PDB entry 5S63 | X-ray diffraction, 2.60 A resolution | chains B and F of the 6 polymer chains in the assembly

Chain B:
Protein: Tubulin beta-2B chain
Organism: Bos taurus
Reference sequence: Q6B856 (TBB2B_BOVIN); the author numbering skips numbers that UniProt does not, so the offset changes along the chain: 1-42 = UniProt 1-42; 45-360 = UniProt 43-358; 369-455 = UniProt 359-445
Sequence (445 residues; numbered 1 to 455; 10 numbers in that range are skipped by the numbering (no residue carries them; nothing is unmodelled there); the number before each row is that of its first residue):
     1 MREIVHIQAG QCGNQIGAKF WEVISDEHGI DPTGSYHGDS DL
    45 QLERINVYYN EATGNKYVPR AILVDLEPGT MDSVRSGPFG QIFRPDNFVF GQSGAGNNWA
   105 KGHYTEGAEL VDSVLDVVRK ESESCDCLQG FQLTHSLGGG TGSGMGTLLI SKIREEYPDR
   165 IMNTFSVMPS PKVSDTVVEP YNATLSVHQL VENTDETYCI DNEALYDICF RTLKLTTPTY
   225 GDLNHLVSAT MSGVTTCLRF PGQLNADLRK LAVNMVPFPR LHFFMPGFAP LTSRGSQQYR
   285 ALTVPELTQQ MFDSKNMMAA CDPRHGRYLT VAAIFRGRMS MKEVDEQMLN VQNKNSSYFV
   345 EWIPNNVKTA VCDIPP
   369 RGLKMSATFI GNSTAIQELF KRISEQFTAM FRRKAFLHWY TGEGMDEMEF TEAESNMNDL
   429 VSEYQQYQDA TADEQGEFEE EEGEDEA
Unresolved in the structure: 279-280, 438-455
Metal / ion sites: Mg2+: Gln11 (together with GDP); Ca2+: Glu113 (shared with 1 residue of chain C)
Ligand contacts:
  - GDP (guanosine-5'-diphosphate): Gly10, Gln11, Cys12, Gln15, Ile16, Asp69, Ala99, Asn101, Ser140, Gly142, Gly143, Gly144, Thr145, Gly146, Ser147, Val171, Pro173, Val177, Asp179, Glu183, Asn206, Leu209, Tyr224, Leu227, Asn228
  - NV7 (1-[(furan-2-yl)methyl]-4-(methylsulfonyl)piperazine): Val177, Ser178, Tyr210, Pro222, Thr223, Tyr224, Leu227
Curated features (UniProtKB/Swiss-Prot):
  - motif: Met1 to Ile4 (MREI motif)
  - binding site (GTP): Gln11, Glu71, Ser140, Gly144, Thr145, Gly146, Asn206, Asn228
  - binding site (Mg(2+)): Glu71
  - modified residue: Ser40 (Phosphoserine), Thr57 (Phosphothreonine), Lys60 (N6-acetyllysine), Ser174 (Phosphoserine), Thr287 (Phosphothreonine), Thr292 (Phosphothreonine), Arg320 (Omega-N-methylarginine), Glu448 (5-glutamyl polyglutamate)
  - cross-link (Glycyl lysine isopeptide (Lys-Gly)): Lys60 (interchain with G-Cter in ubiquitin), Lys326 (interchain with G-Cter in ubiquitin)

Chain F:
Protein: Tubulin-Tyrosine Ligase
Organism: Gallus gallus
Reference sequence: E1BQ43 (E1BQ43_CHICK); numbering as in UniProt (aligned over 1-378)
Sequence (384 residues; numbered 1 to 384; the number before each row is that of its first residue):
     1 MYTFVVRDEN SSVYAEVSRL LLATGQWKRL RKDNPRFNLM LGERNRLPFG RLGHEPGLVQ
    61 LVNYYRGADK LCRKASLVKL IKTSPELSES CTWFPESYVI YPTNLKTPVA PAQNGIRHLI
   121 NNTRTDEREV FLAAYNRRRE GREGNVWIAK SSAGAKGEGI LISSEASELL DFIDEQGQVH
   181 VIQKYLEKPL LLEPGHRKFD IRSWVLVDHL YNIYLYREGV LRTSSEPYNS ANFQDKTCHL
   241 TNHCIQKEYS KNYGRYEEGN EMFFEEFNQY LMDALNTTLE NSILLQIKHI IRSCLMCIEP
   301 AISTKHLHYQ SFQLFGFDFM VDEELKVWLI EVNGAPACAQ KLYAELCQGI VDVAISSVFP
   361 LADTGQKTSQ PTSIFIKLHH HHHH
Unresolved in the structure: 106-124, 153-158, 363-370, 383-384
Sequence notes: expression tag (379-384)
Metal / ion sites: Mg2+: Glu331 (together with AMP-PCP)
Ligand contacts: AMP-PCP (ACP; phosphomethylphosphonic acid adenylate ester): Lys74, Ile148, Lys150, Gln183, Lys184, Tyr185, Leu186, Lys198, Asp200, Arg202, Arg222, His239, Leu240, Thr241, Asn242, Asp318, Met320, Ile330, Glu331, Asn333

Chain B / chain F interface:
Residue-residue contacts (9; chain B residue first):
  Arg311(B) - Arg31(F)
  Leu333(B) - Pro56(F)
  Gln336(B) - Arg36(F)  hydrogen bond
  Asn337(B) - Arg36(F)  hydrogen bond
  Asn337(B) - Leu58(F)
  Lys338(B) - Met1(F)
  Ser340(B) - Leu30(F)
  Ser340(B) - Asn34(F)  hydrogen bond
  Glu345(B) - Arg31(F)  salt bridge
Interface residues without a listed pair, chain B (9 interface residues in all): Ser341, Asn349
Interface residues without a listed pair, chain F (10 interface residues in all): Thr3, Lys28, Gly57

In short:
The interface between chain B and chain F involves 9 residues on one side and 10 on the other; the contacts
include 3 hydrogen bonds and 1 salt bridge. Among the polar pairs are Glu345(B)-Arg31(F), Gln336(B)-Arg36(F)
and Asn337(B)-Arg36(F). Chain B binds GDP and compound NV7.
Chain B is Tubulin beta-2B chain (Bos taurus) and chain F is Tubulin-Tyrosine Ligase (Gallus gallus); the
structure, Tubulin-Z2241115980-complex, was determined by X-ray diffraction together with 5S4L, 5S4M, 5S4N,
5S4O, 5S4P, 5S4Q and 52 further entries from the same study.
